7QWP - chains A and B of the 8 polymer chains in the assembly; structure by electron microscopy, 3.40 A resolution.

Chain A (and B):
Name: DNA-directed RNA polymerase subunit alpha
Source organism: Escherichia coli K-12
Notes: EC 2.7.7.6; chain B of this document is another copy of the same molecule, construct and numbering; everything in this record applies to it too
Reference sequence: P0A7Z4 (RPOA_ECOLI); numbering as in UniProt (aligned over 1-329)
Sequence (329 residues; numbered 1 to 329; the number before each row is that of its first residue):
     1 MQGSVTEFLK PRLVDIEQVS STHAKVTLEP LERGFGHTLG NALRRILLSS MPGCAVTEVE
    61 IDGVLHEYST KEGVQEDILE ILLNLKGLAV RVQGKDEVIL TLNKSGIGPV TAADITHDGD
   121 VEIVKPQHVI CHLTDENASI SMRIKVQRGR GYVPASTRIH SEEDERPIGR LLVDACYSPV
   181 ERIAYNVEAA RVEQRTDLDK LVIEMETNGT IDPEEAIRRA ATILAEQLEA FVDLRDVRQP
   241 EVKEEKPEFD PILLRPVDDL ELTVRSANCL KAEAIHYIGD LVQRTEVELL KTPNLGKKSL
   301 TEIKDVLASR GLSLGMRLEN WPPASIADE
Not modelled in the structure: 1-4, 238-247, 324-329 (chain B: 1-3, 160-171, 239-329)
UniProt features mapped onto this chain:
  - region: E162 to E165 (Required for interaction with Crp at class II promoters)
  - modified residue: R265 (ADP-ribosylarginine), K297 (N6-acetyllysine), K298 (N6-acetyllysine)
  - mutagenesis: R45 (R45C: In rpoA112; temperature-sensitive, blocks RNA polymerase assembly), E162 to E165 (5-fold decrease in CRP-class II promoter-dependent transcription), E165 (E165K: 5-fold decrease in CRP-class II promoter-dependent transcription), R191 (R191C: In rpoA101; temperature-sensitive)

How chain A and chain B interact:
Contacting residue pairs (55):
  V5(A) - P52(B)  hydrophobic
  V5(A) - R150(B)
  T6(A) - R150(B)  hydrogen bond
  F8(A) - R150(B)
  F8(A) - I223(B)  hydrophobic
  F8(A) - E226(B)
  K10(A) - E226(B)
  K10(A) - E229(B)  salt bridge
  K10(A) - A230(B)
  P11(A) - Q227(B)
  R33(A) - S50(B)
  F35(A) - I46(B)  hydrophobic
  F35(A) - S50(B)
  T38(A) - A42(B)
  T38(A) - R45(B)
  L39(A) - L228(B)  hydrophobic
  N41(A) - N41(B)
  A42(A) - T38(B)
  R45(A) - G34(B)  hydrogen bond (side chain-backbone)
  R45(A) - T38(B)  hydrogen bond
  I46(A) - F35(B)  hydrophobic
  S49(A) - F35(B)
  S50(A) - F8(B)
  S50(A) - F35(B)
  R148(A) - V5(B)
  R150(A) - S4(B)
  R150(A) - V5(B)  hydrogen bond (side chain-backbone)
  R150(A) - E7(B)  hydrogen bond (side chain-backbone)
  R150(A) - F8(B)
  R218(A) - F231(B)  hydrogen bond (side chain-backbone)
  R218(A) - V232(B)  hydrogen bond (side chain-backbone)
  R218(A) - R235(B)
  R219(A) - T6(B)
  R219(A) - D236(B)
  T222(A) - R235(B)  hydrogen bond (side chain-backbone)
  T222(A) - D236(B)
  I223(A) - F8(B)  hydrophobic
  L224(A) - L228(B)  hydrophobic
  Q227(A) - L9(B)  hydrogen bond (side chain-backbone)
  L228(A) - L224(B)  hydrophobic
  A230(A) - P11(B)  hydrophobic
  F231(A) - L28(B)  hydrophobic
  F231(A) - L39(B)  hydrophobic
  F231(A) - I217(B)
  F231(A) - R218(B)
  F231(A) - A221(B)
  V232(A) - R218(B)  hydrogen bond (backbone-side chain)
  V232(A) - A221(B)  hydrophobic
  V232(A) - T222(B)
  D233(A) - R218(B)
  L234(A) - V26(B)  hydrophobic
  L234(A) - R218(B)
  R235(A) - V14(B)
  D236(A) - V14(B)
  D236(A) - D15(B)
Interface residues without a listed pair, chain A (37 interface residues in all): R12, G34, H37, P52, E226, V237
Interface residues without a listed pair, chain B (47 interface residues in all): K10, R12, I16, L31, E32, R33, L43, L201, E214, D233

Overview:
Chain A and chain B form an interface of 37 and 47 residues respectively; the contacts include 10 hydrogen
bonds and 1 salt bridge. Polar contacts include K10(A)-E229(B), T6(A)-R150(B) and R45(A)-G34(B). From UniProt:
6 mutagenesis sites on chain A.
Both chains are DNA-directed RNA polymerase subunit alpha (Escherichia coli K-12). Entry 7QWP (CryoEM
structure of bacterial transcription close complex (RPc)) was determined by electron microscopy (same
publication as 7QV9 and 7QXI).
